7UZA - chains A and H of the 5 polymer chains in the assembly; structure by electron microscopy, 3.10 A resolution.

Chain A:
Protein: Spike glycoprotein
From: Severe acute respiratory syndrome coronavirus 2
Notes: fragment: Spike 6P
UniProtKB: P0DTC2 (SPIKE_SARS2); numbering as in UniProt; present here: 1-676, 680-1213
Chain sequence (1256 residues; row label = number of the first residue in the row; note: 3 numbers in that range are skipped by the numbering (no residue carries them; nothing is unmodelled there)):
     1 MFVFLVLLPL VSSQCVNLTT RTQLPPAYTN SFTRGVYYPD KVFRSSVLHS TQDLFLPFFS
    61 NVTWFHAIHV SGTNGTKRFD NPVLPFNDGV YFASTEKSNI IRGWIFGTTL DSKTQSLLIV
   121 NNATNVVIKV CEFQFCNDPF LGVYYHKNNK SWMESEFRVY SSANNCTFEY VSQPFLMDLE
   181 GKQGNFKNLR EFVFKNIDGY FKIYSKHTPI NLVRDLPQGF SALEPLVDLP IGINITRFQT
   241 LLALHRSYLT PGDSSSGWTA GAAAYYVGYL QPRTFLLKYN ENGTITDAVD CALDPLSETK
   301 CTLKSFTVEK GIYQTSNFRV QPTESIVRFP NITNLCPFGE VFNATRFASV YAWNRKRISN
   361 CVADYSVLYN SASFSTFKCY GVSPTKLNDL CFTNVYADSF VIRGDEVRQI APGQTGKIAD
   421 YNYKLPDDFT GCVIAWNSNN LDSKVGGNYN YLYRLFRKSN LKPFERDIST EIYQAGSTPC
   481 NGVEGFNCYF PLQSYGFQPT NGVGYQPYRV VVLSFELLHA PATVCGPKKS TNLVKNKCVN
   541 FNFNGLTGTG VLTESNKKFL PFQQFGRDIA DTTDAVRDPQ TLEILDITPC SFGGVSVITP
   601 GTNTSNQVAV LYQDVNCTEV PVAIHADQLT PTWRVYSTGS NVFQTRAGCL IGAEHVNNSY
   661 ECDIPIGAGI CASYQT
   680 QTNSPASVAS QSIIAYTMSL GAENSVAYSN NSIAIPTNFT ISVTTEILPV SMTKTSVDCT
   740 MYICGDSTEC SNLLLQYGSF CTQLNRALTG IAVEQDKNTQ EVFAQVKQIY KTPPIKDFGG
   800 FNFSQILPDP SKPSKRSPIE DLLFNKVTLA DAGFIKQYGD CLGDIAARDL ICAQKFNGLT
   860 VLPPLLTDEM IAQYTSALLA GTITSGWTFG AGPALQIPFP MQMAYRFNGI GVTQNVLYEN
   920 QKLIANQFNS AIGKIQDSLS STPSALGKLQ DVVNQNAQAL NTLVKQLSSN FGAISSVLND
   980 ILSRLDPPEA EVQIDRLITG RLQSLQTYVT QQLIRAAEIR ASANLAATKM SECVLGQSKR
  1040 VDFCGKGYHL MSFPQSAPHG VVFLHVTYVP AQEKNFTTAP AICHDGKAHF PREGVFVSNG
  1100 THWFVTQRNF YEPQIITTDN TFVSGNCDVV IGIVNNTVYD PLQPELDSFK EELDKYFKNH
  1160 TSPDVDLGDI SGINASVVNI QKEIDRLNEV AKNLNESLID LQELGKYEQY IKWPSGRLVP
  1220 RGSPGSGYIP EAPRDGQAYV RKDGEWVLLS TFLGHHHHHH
Not modelled in the structure: 1-25, 72-73, 179-186, 621-635, 680-688, 828-853, 1148-1259
Disulfides: Cys-131/Cys-166, Cys-291/Cys-301, Cys-336/Cys-361, Cys-379/Cys-432, Cys-391/Cys-525, Cys-480/Cys-488, Cys-617/Cys-649, Cys-662/Cys-671, Cys-738/Cys-760, Cys-743/Cys-749, Cys-1032/Cys-1043, Cys-1082/Cys-1126
Glycans and other covalent adducts: N-acetylglucosamine (NAG) linked to Asn-61, Asn-282, Asn-331, Asn-343, Asn-616, Asn-657, Asn-709, Asn-717, Asn-801, Asn-1074, Asn-1098, Asn-1134
Construct notes: engineered mutation Pro-817 (Phe in P0DTC2), Pro-892 (Ala in P0DTC2), Pro-899 (Ala in P0DTC2), Pro-942 (Ala in P0DTC2), Pro-986 (Lys in P0DTC2), Pro-987 (Val in P0DTC2); expression tag (1214-1259)
UniProt features mapped onto this chain:
  - region: Asn-280 to Cys-301 (Putative superantigen), Arg-403 to Asp-405 (Integrin-binding motif), Asn-448 to Phe-456 (Immunodominant HLA epitope recognized by the CD8+), Ser-816 to Tyr-837 (Fusion peptide 1), Lys-835 to Phe-855 (Fusion peptide 2), Asp-1163 to Glu-1202 (Heptad repeat 2)
  - site: Arg-815, Ser-816 (Cleavage)
  - glycosylation: Asn-17 (N-linked (GlcNAc...) (complex) asparagine), Asn-61 (N-linked (GlcNAc...) (hybrid) asparagine), Asn-74 (N-linked (GlcNAc...) (complex) asparagine), Asn-122 (N-linked (GlcNAc...) (hybrid) asparagine), Asn-149 (N-linked (GlcNAc...) (complex) asparagine), Asn-165 (N-linked (GlcNAc...) (complex) asparagine), Asn-234 (N-linked (GlcNAc...) (high mannose) asparagine), Asn-282 (N-linked (GlcNAc...) (complex) asparagine), Thr-323 (O-linked (GalNAc) threonine), Ser-325 (O-linked (HexNAc...) serine), Asn-331 (N-linked (GlcNAc...) (complex) asparagine), Asn-343 (N-linked (GlcNAc...) (complex) asparagine), Asn-603 (N-linked (GlcNAc...) (hybrid) asparagine), Asn-616 (N-linked (GlcNAc...) (complex) asparagine), Asn-657 (N-linked (GlcNAc...) (complex) asparagine), Thr-676 (O-linked (GlcNAc...) threonine), Asn-709 (N-linked (GlcNAc...) (high mannose) asparagine), Asn-717 (N-linked (GlcNAc...) (hybrid) asparagine), Asn-801 (N-linked (GlcNAc...) (hybrid) asparagine), Asn-1074 (N-linked (GlcNAc...) (hybrid) asparagine) and 5 more in UniProt

Chain H:
Protein: HSW-1 Fab heavy chain
From: Mus musculus
Notes: antibody fragment or engineered binder
Chain sequence (235 residues; each row starts with the number of its first residue; note: 8 numbers in that range are skipped by the numbering (no residue carries them; nothing is unmodelled there)):
     1 QVQLQQPGA
    11 ELVKPGTSMK LSCKASGYTF
    35 TSYWMHWVKQ RPGQGLEWIG MIHPN
    62 SGSTKYNENF K
    74 SKATLTVDKS SSTAYMQFSS LTSEDSAVYY CVRSGSYY
  111A G
  112B T
  112A T
   112 YDYFDYWGQG TTLTVSSAST KGPSVFPLAP SSKSTSGGTA ALGCLVKDYF PEPVTVSWNS
   172 GALTSGVHTF PAVLQSSGLY SLSSVVTVPS SSLGTQTYIC NVNHKPSNTK VDKRVEPKSC
   232 DKTHHHHHH
Not modelled in the structure: 128-240
Disulfides: Cys-23/Cys-104

How chain A and chain H interact:
Residue-residue contacts (20):
  Arg-355(A) / Tyr-110(H)  hydrogen bond (side chain-backbone)
  Arg-355(A) / Tyr-111(H)
  Tyr-396(A) / Tyr-111(H)  hydrogen bond (side chain-backbone)
  Pro-426(A) / Tyr-110(H)
  Lys-458(A) / Gln-1(H)
  Lys-458(A) / Val-2(H)
  Lys-458(A) / Gly-27(H)
  Ser-459(A) / Gln-1(H)
  Lys-462(A) / Tyr-114(H)
  Lys-462(A) / Asp-116(H)  salt bridge
  Pro-463(A) / Tyr-110(H)
  Pro-463(A) / Tyr-114(H)
  Phe-464(A) / Tyr-110(H)
  Phe-464(A) / Tyr-111(H)
  Glu-465(A) / Tyr-37(H)  hydrogen bond
  Ser-514(A) / Tyr-111(H)
  Phe-515(A) / Tyr-111(H)  hydrogen bond (backbone-side chain)
  Glu-516(A) / Tyr-111(H)
  Leu-518(A) / Thr-112A(H)
  Leu-518(A) / Thr-112B(H)
Other interface residues (no listed pair), chain A (14 interface residues in all): Thr-430
Other interface residues (no listed pair), chain H (11 interface residues in all): Ser-109

Summary:
The interface between chain A and chain H involves 14 residues on one side and 11 on the other; the contacts
include 4 hydrogen bonds and 1 salt bridge. Among the polar pairs are Lys-462(A)/Asp-116(H),
Arg-355(A)/Tyr-110(H) and Tyr-396(A)/Tyr-111(H).
Chain A is Spike glycoprotein (Severe acute respiratory syndrome coronavirus 2) and chain H is HSW-1 Fab heavy
chain (Mus musculus); the structure, Structure of the SARS-CoV-2 S 6P trimer in complex with the mouse
antibody Fab fragment, HSW-1, was determined by electron microscopy, deposited together with 7UZ4, 7UZ6, 7UZ7,
7UZ8, 7UZ9, 7UZB, 7UZC and 7UZD.
